Entry 3U8L (X-ray diffraction, 2.32 A resolution); this record covers chains A and B of the 5 polymer chains in the assembly.

== Chain A (and B) ==
Name: Acetylcholine-binding protein
Source organism: Lymnaea stagnalis
Notes: chain B of this document is another copy of the same molecule, construct and numbering; everything in this record applies to it too
Reference sequence: P58154 (ACHP_LYMST); residues 1-210 here correspond to UniProt positions 20-229 (UniProt number = residue number + 19)
Chain sequence (210 residues; numbered 1 to 210; the number before each row is that of its first residue):
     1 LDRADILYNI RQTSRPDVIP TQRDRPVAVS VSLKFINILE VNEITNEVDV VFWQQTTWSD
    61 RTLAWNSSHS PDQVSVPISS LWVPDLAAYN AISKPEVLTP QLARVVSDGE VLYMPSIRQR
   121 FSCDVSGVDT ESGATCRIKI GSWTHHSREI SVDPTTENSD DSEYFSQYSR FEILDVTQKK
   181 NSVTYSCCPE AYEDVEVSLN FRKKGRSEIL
Unresolved in the structure: 157-159, 206-210 (chain B: 206-210)
UniProt features mapped onto this chain:
  - glycosylation: Asn66 (N-linked (GlcNAc...) asparagine)
Disulfides: Cys123-Cys136
Ligand contacts:
  - 1-(5-phenylpyridin-3-yl)-1,4-diazepane (09Q), molecule 1: Trp53, Gln73, Arg104, Leu112, Met114
  - 1-(5-phenylpyridin-3-yl)-1,4-diazepane (09Q), molecule 2: Tyr89, Ser142, Trp143, Thr144, Tyr185, Cys188, Tyr192
  - 1-(5-phenylpyridin-3-yl)-1,4-diazepane (09Q), molecule 3: Tyr89, Lys139, Val183, Thr184, Tyr185
From the paper describing this entry:
  - conformationally variable residues (side-chain flip): Trp53, Leu112, Met114
  - binding site for 1-(5-phenylpyridin-3-yl)-1,4-diazepane: Arg104, Leu112, Tyr192

== Chain A / chain B interface ==
Contacting residue pairs - 48 pairs, chain A then chain B:
  Arg15(A) - Ala4(B)  hydrogen bond (side chain-backbone)
  Arg15(A) - Leu7(B)
  Arg15(A) - Tyr8(B)
  Asp17(A) - Leu7(B)
  Asp17(A) - Arg11(B)  salt bridge
  Asp17(A) - Pro77(B)
  Ile19(A) - Arg3(B)
  Thr21(A) - Arg3(B)  hydrogen bond
  Ile44(A) - Arg170(B)
  Thr45(A) - Tyr168(B)
  Thr45(A) - Arg170(B)
  Asn46(A) - Tyr168(B)  hydrogen bond (side chain-backbone)
  Glu47(A) - Leu39(B)
  Asp85(A) - Pro100(B)
  Asp85(A) - Leu102(B)
  Leu86(A) - Pro100(B)
  Ala87(A) - Thr99(B)
  Ala87(A) - Pro100(B)
  Tyr89(A) - Trp53(B)  hydrophobic
  Ala91(A) - Leu98(B)
  Ile92(A) - Arg118(B)  hydrogen bond (backbone-side chain)
  Ser93(A) - Glu96(B)
  Ser93(A) - Leu98(B)
  Lys94(A) - Glu96(B)  hydrogen bond (backbone-side chain)
  Lys94(A) - Val97(B)
  Lys94(A) - Leu98(B)
  Arg120(A) - Arg118(B)
  Ser122(A) - Asn37(B)  hydrogen bond
  Ser122(A) - Ser166(B)  hydrogen bond
  Cys123(A) - Tyr168(B)  hydrophobic
  Asp124(A) - Tyr168(B)
  Arg137(A) - Gln167(B)
  Arg137(A) - Tyr168(B)  hydrogen bond
  Trp143(A) - Trp53(B)  hydrophobic
  Trp143(A) - Thr99(B)
  Trp143(A) - Met114(B)  hydrogen bond (side chain-backbone)
  Thr144(A) - Ser75(B)  hydrogen bond
  Thr144(A) - Leu102(B)
  Thr144(A) - Arg104(B)
  His145(A) - Ser75(B)  hydrogen bond
  His145(A) - Arg104(B)
  His146(A) - Arg104(B)
  Glu149(A) - Arg3(B)  salt bridge
  Glu149(A) - Arg104(B)  salt bridge
  Tyr185(A) - Asp160(B)
  Tyr185(A) - Tyr164(B)  hydrophobic
  Ser186(A) - Asp160(B)  hydrogen bond (backbone-side chain)
  Cys187(A) - Asn158(B)
Other interface residues (no listed pair), chain A (32 interface residues in all): Val18, Asp24, Pro95
Other interface residues (no listed pair), chain B (31 interface residues in all): Ile36, Val51, Gln73, Pro115, Ser116

== Overview ==
32 residues of chain A face 31 of chain B across their interface; the contacts include 12 hydrogen bonds and 3
salt bridges. Polar contacts include Asp17(A)-Arg11(B), Glu149(A)-Arg3(B) and Glu149(A)-Arg104(B). The paper
reports a binding site for 1-(5-phenylpyridin-3-yl)-1,4-diazepane at Arg104(A), Leu112(A) and Tyr192(A);
conformational variability at Trp53(A), Leu112(A) and Met114(A).
Chain A and chain B are both Acetylcholine-binding protein (Lymnaea stagnalis); the structure, Crystal
structure of the acetylcholine binding protein (AChBP) from Lymnaea stagnalis in complex with NS3570
(1-(5-phenylpyridin-3-yl)-1,4-diazepane), was determined by X-ray diffraction (same publication as 3U8J, 3U8K,
3U8M and 3U8N).
